PDB entry 3M2U | X-ray diffraction, 1.40 A resolution | chains B and E of the 6 polymer chains in the assembly

== Chain B (and E) ==
Molecule: Methyl-coenzyme M reductase I subunit beta
Source organism: Methanothermobacter marburgensis
Notes: EC 2.8.4.1; chain E of this document is another copy of the same molecule, construct and numbering; everything in this record applies to it too
UniProtKB: P11560 (MCRB_METTM); residue numbers follow UniProt; this construct covers 2-443
Amino-acid sequence (442 residues; each row starts with the number of its first residue):
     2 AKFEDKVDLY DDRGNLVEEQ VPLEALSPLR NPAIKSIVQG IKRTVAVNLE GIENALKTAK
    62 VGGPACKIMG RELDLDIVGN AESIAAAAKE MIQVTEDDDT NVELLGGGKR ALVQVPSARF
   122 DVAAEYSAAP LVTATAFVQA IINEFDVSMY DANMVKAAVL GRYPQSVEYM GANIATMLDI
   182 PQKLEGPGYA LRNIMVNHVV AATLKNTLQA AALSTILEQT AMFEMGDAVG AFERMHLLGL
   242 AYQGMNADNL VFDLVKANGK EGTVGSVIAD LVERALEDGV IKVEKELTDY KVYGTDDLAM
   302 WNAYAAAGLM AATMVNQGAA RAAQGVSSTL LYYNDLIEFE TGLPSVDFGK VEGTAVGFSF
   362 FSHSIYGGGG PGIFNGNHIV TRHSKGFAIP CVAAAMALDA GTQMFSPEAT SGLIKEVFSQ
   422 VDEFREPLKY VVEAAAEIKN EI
Curated features (UniProtKB/Swiss-Prot):
  - binding site (coenzyme M): Tyr-367
  - binding site (coenzyme B): Gly-369
Bound ions: Mg2+ near Asp-271 (its only coordinating residue here)
Small-molecule neighbours:
  - 1-thioethanesulfonic acid (COM): Phe-361, Ser-365, Tyr-367
  - factor 430 (F43): Ser-365, Ile-366, Tyr-367
  - Coenzyme B / TXZ: Phe-361, Phe-362, Tyr-367, Gly-368, Gly-369, His-379, Ile-380, Val-381

== How chain B and chain E interact ==
Pairs across the interface (91):
  Pro-29(B) with Val-123(E)
  Leu-30(B) with Val-95(E), hydrophobic; Arg-120(E)
  Arg-31(B) with Val-95(E); Thr-96(E)
  Lys-36(B) with Asp-122(E), salt bridge; Val-123(E)
  Val-39(B) with Val-123(E)
  Gln-40(B) with Asp-122(E), hydrogen bond (side chain-backbone)
  Lys-43(B) with Ala-124(E), hydrogen bond (side chain-backbone); Ala-125(E)
  Met-92(B) with Val-230(E); Gly-231(E)
  Val-95(B) with Arg-31(E)
  Thr-96(B) with Arg-31(E)
  Arg-120(B) with Leu-30(E)
  Asp-122(B) with Lys-36(E), salt bridge; Gln-40(E), hydrogen bond (backbone-side chain)
  Val-123(B) with Pro-29(E); Lys-36(E); Val-39(E); Thr-221(E)
  Ala-124(B) with Lys-43(E), hydrogen bond (backbone-side chain); Glu-225(E)
  Ala-125(B) with Lys-43(E), hydrogen bond (backbone-side chain); Glu-126(E); Tyr-127(E); Ala-191(E), hydrophobic; Glu-225(E), hydrogen bond (backbone-side chain)
  Glu-126(B) with Ala-125(E); Glu-126(E); Leu-185(E); Pro-188(E); Gly-189(E), hydrogen bond (side chain-backbone); Glu-225(E), hydrogen bond (backbone-side chain)
  Tyr-127(B) with Ala-125(E)
  Ser-128(B) with Pro-188(E); Gly-189(E)
  Ala-129(B) with Glu-225(E)
  Leu-132(B) with Pro-188(E); Met-226(E)
  Val-133(B) with Phe-224(E); Val-230(E), hydrophobic
  Thr-136(B) with Gly-227(E); Val-230(E)
  Gln-140(B) with Val-230(E), hydrogen bond (side chain-backbone); Gly-231(E); Ala-232(E), hydrogen bond (side chain-backbone); Phe-233(E)
  Tyr-164(B) with Gly-187(E); Pro-188(E)
  Tyr-170(B) with Pro-188(E)
  Ile-181(B) with Pro-188(E), hydrophobic
  Pro-182(B) with Leu-185(E), hydrophobic
  Gln-183(B) with Gln-183(E); Leu-185(E), hydrogen bond (side chain-backbone); Glu-186(E); Gly-187(E); Pro-188(E)
  Leu-185(B) with Glu-126(E); Pro-182(E), hydrophobic; Gln-183(E), hydrogen bond (backbone-side chain)
  Gly-187(B) with Tyr-164(E); Gln-183(E)
  Pro-188(B) with Glu-126(E); Ser-128(E); Leu-132(E); Tyr-164(E); Tyr-170(E); Ile-181(E), hydrophobic; Gln-183(E)
  Gly-189(B) with Glu-126(E), hydrogen bond (backbone-side chain); Ser-128(E)
  Ala-191(B) with Ala-125(E), hydrophobic
  Thr-221(B) with Val-123(E)
  Phe-224(B) with Val-133(E)
  Glu-225(B) with Ala-124(E); Ala-125(E), hydrogen bond (side chain-backbone); Glu-126(E), hydrogen bond (side chain-backbone); Ala-129(E); Leu-132(E)
  Met-226(B) with Leu-132(E)
  Gly-227(B) with Thr-136(E)
  Val-230(B) with Met-92(E); Arg-120(E); Thr-136(E); Gln-140(E), hydrogen bond (backbone-side chain)
  Gly-231(B) with Met-92(E); Gln-140(E)
  Ala-232(B) with Gln-140(E), hydrogen bond (backbone-side chain)
  Phe-233(B) with Gln-140(E)
Interface residues without a listed pair, chain B (47 interface residues in all): Ile-35, Phe-121, Glu-186, Tyr-190, Leu-192
Interface residues without a listed pair, chain E (48 interface residues in all): Ile-35, Ala-119, Phe-121, Tyr-190, Leu-192

== In short ==
Chain B and chain E form an interface of 47 and 48 residues respectively; the contacts include 17 hydrogen
bonds and 2 salt bridges. Among the polar pairs are Lys-36(B)/Asp-122(E), Gln-40(B)/Asp-122(E) and
Lys-43(B)/Ala-124(E).
Both chains are Methyl-coenzyme M reductase I subunit beta (Methanothermobacter marburgensis). Entry 3M2U
(Structural Insight into Methyl-Coenzyme M Reductase Chemistry using Coenzyme B Analogues) was determined by
X-ray diffraction, deposited together with 3M1V, 3M2R, 3M2V, 3M30 and 3M32.
